Entry 8TZJ (electron microscopy, 3.51 A resolution); this record covers chains A and B of the 4 polymer chains in the assembly.

== Chain A (and B) ==
Name: Cell division ATP-binding protein FtsE
From: Vibrio cholerae
Notes: chain B of this document is another copy of the same molecule, construct and numbering; everything in this record applies to it too
UniProtKB: A0A085R4L6 (A0A085R4L6_VIBCL); residues 11-228 here correspond to UniProt positions 2-219 (UniProt number = residue number - 9)
Sequence (227 residues; each row starts with the number of its first residue):
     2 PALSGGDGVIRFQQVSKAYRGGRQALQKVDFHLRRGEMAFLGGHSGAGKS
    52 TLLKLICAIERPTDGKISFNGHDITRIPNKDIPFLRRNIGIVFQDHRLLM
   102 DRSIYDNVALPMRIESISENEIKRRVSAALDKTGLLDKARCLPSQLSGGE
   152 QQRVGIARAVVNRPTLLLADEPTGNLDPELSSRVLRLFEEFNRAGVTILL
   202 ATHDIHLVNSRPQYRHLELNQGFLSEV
Disordered / not traced: 2-8
Sequence notes: expression tag (2-10)
Metal / ion sites: Mg2+: S51 (together with ADP)
Residues lining bound ligands:
  - ADP (adenosine-5'-diphosphate), molecule 1: Y20, R21, R24, A26, S46, G47, A48, G49, K50, S51, T52
  - ADP, molecule 2: S145, L147, S148
What the authors report for this chain:
  - binding site for ADP: Y20, K50, S51
  - Mg2+ coordination: S51
  - mutagenesis - K50A, D171A: decreased binding to FtsX
  - mutagenesis - Y20A: unchanged binding to FtsX
  - mutagenesis - Y20A: decreased catalytic activity on ATP (proposed by the authors, not directly observed)

== Interface between chain A and chain B ==
Contacting residue pairs - 13 pairs, chain A then chain B:
  R24(A) - Q146(B)  hydrogen bond (side chain-backbone)
  H45(A) - D178(B)  salt bridge
  H45(A) - E180(B)  salt bridge
  S46(A) - D178(B)  hydrogen bond (backbone-side chain)
  S46(A) - L181(B)
  Q95(A) - N176(B)  hydrogen bond
  Q146(A) - R24(B)  hydrogen bond (backbone-side chain)
  N176(A) - Q95(B)  hydrogen bond
  L177(A) - H204(B)
  D178(A) - H45(B)  salt bridge
  D178(A) - S46(B)  hydrogen bond (side chain-backbone)
  E180(A) - H45(B)  salt bridge
  L181(A) - S46(B)
Also at the interface, not in a pair above, chain A (14 interface residues in all): R21, S145, L147, H204
Also at the interface, not in a pair above, chain B (14 interface residues in all): R21, S145, G175, L177

== Overview ==
The chain A/chain B interface involves 14 residues from each chain; the contacts include 6 hydrogen bonds and
4 salt bridges. Polar pairs include H45(A)-D178(B), H45(A)-E180(B) and R24(A)-Q146(B). Bound to chain A: ADP.
The paper reports a binding site for ADP at Y20(A), K50(A) and S51(A); K50A and D171A of chain A reduce
binding to FtsX.
Chain A and chain B are both Cell division ATP-binding protein FtsE (Vibrio cholerae); the structure, Cryo-EM
structure of Vibrio cholerae FtsE/FtsX complex, was determined by electron microscopy, deposited together with
8TZK and 8TZL.
